Entry 8UMX (electron microscopy, 4.00 A resolution); this record covers chains C and F of the 6 polymer chains in the assembly.

[Chain C]
Name: Flagellar motor switch protein FliM
Organism: Salmonella enterica subsp. enterica serovar Typhimurium
UniProtKB: P26418 (FLIM_SALTY); numbering as in UniProt (aligned over 1-334)
Chain sequence (334 residues; each row starts with the number of its first residue):
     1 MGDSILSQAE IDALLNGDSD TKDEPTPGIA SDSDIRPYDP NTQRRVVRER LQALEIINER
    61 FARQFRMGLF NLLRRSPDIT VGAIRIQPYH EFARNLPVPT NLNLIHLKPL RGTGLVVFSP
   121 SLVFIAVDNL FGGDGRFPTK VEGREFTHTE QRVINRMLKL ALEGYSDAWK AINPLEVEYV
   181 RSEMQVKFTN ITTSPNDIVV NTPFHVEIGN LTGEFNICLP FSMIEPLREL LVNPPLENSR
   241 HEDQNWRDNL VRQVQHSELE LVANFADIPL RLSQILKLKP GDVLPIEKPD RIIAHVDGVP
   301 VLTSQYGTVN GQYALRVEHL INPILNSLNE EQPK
Disordered / not traced: 1-35, 323-334
Curated features (UniProtKB/Swiss-Prot):
  - mutagenesis: N155 (N155E: Altered motor bias with clockwise rotation, partially suppresses a yhjH disruption), L160 (L160D: Altered motor bias with clockwise rotation, partially suppresses a yhjH disruption)
Reported in the primary citation:
  - conformationally variable residues: R63

[Chain F]
Name: Flagellar motor switch protein FliN
Organism: Salmonella enterica subsp. enterica serovar Typhimurium
UniProtKB: P26419 (FLIN_SALTY); residues 1-137 here = UniProt positions 1-137
Chain sequence (137 residues; numbered 1 to 137; the number before each row is that of its first residue):
     1 MSDMNNPSDE NTGALDDLWA DALNEQKATT TKSAADAVFQ QLGGGDVSGA MQDIDLIMDI
    61 PVKLTVELGR TRMTIKELLR LTQGSVVALD GLAGEPLDIL INGYLIAQGE VVVVADKYGV
   121 RITDIITPSE RMRRLSR
Disordered / not traced: 1-51, 137

[How chain C and chain F interact]
Pairs across the interface (10):
  Y38(C) with V111(F)
  P40(C) with V113(F), hydrophobic
  R44(C) with G94(F)
  R45(C) with G94(F)
  V46(C) with A93(F)
  R48(C) with L92(F)
  D297(C) with S136(F)
  G298(C) with L135(F)
  V299(C) with M132(F), hydrophobic; L135(F)
Other interface residues (no listed pair), chain C (11 interface residues in all): Q43, P300
Other interface residues (no listed pair), chain F (12 interface residues in all): E95, P96, V112, R121

[In short]
11 residues of chain C and 12 residues of chain F are in contact. From UniProt: 2 mutagenesis sites on chain
C. The paper reports conformational variability at R63(C).
Here chain C is Flagellar motor switch protein FliM and chain F is Flagellar motor switch protein FliN, both
from Salmonella enterica subsp. enterica serovar Typhimurium. Entry 8UMX (Cryo-EM structure of a single
subunit of a Clockwise-locked form of the Salmonella enterica Typhimurium flagellar ...) was determined by
electron microscopy together with 8UCS, 8UMD, 8UOX and 8UPL from the same study.
